5COS - chains C and D; structure by X-ray diffraction, 2.02 A resolution.

Chain C (and D):
Name: Siderophore-interacting protein
Source organism: Pseudomonas sp. WCS358
Notes: chain D of this document is another copy of the same molecule, construct and numbering; everything in this record applies to it too
UniProtKB: A0A084CH09 (A0A084CH09_9PSED); residue numbers follow UniProt; this construct covers 1-82
Chain sequence (86 residues; numbered -3 to 82; the number before each row is that of its first residue; numbers below 1 keep their minus sign (Gly-3 is residue -3)):
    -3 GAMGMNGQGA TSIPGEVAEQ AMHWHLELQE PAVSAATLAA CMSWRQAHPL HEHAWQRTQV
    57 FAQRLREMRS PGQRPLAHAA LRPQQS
Disordered / not traced: -3 to 7, 66-82 (chain D: -3 to 4, 66-82)
Construct notes: expression tag (-3 to 0)
Reported in the primary citation:
  - mutagenesis - A35D, M38D: unchanged binding to Siderophore-interacting protein (chain C)
  - mutagenesis - Q42D: unchanged binding to another copy of this molecule
  - mutagenesis - M18D (Tm change 16 degC), M18D/L22D, L22D (Tm change 10 degC), A35D, M38D, Q42D, R53D, F57D (Tm change 5 degC), L61D: decreased stability
  - mutagenesis - M18D/L22D/F57D: abolished stability

How chain C and chain D interact:
Residue-residue contacts - 29 pairs, chain C then chain D:
  Ser8(C) with Val29(D)
  Ile9(C) with Ala28(D); Val29(D), hydrogen bond (backbone-backbone)
  Pro10(C) with Pro27(D)
  Gly11(C) with Glu26(D); Pro27(D), hydrogen bond (backbone-backbone)
  Ala14(C) with Leu34(D)
  Glu15(C) with Leu24(D)
  Ala17(C) with Leu34(D), hydrophobic
  Met18(C) with Leu24(D), hydrophobic; Cys37(D), hydrophobic; Met38(D), hydrophobic; Arg41(D), hydrogen bond; Trp51(D), hydrophobic
  His21(C) with Met38(D)
  Leu22(C) with Arg41(D); Gln42(D)
  Gln25(C) with Gln42(D)
  Arg53(C) with Ala31(D)
  Thr54(C) with Leu34(D); Met38(D)
  Phe57(C) with Ala31(D), hydrophobic; Ala32(D), hydrophobic; Ala35(D)
  Ala58(C) with Ala35(D)
  Leu61(C) with Ala35(D); Ala36(D); Ser39(D)
  Arg65(C) with Ser39(D), hydrogen bond
Interface features reported in the paper:
  - interface residues, chain C: Pro27(C), Val29(C), Ala31(C), Leu34(C), Met38(C), Arg41(C)
  - interface residues, chain D: Thr7(D), Ile9(D), Gly11(D), Ala14(D), Met18(D), Leu22(D)

Summary:
17 residues of chain C face 16 of chain D across their interface; the contacts include 4 hydrogen bonds. Polar
contacts include Met18(C)-Arg41(D), Arg65(C)-Ser39(D) and Ile9(C)-Val29(D). From the paper: M18D, M18D/L22D
and L22D of chain C, among others, reduce stability; interface residues Pro27(C), Val29(C) and Thr7(D) among
others; 10 substitutions were tested in all.
Chain C and chain D are both Siderophore-interacting protein (Pseudomonas sp. WCS358); the structure, Crystal
Structure of the Cytoplasmic Domain of the Pseudomonas putida Anti-sigma Factor PupR, was determined by X-ray
diffraction.
